PDB entry 6Y9A | electron microscopy, 4.20 A resolution (low resolution: residue-level contacts below are approximate; hydrogen-bond / salt-bridge calls are withheld) | chains A and H of the 4 polymer chains in the assembly

# Chain A
Name: B-lymphocyte antigen CD20
From: Homo sapiens
UniProtKB: P11836 (CD20_HUMAN); residues 45-213 here = UniProt positions 45-213
Amino-acid sequence (169 residues; each row starts with the number of its first residue):
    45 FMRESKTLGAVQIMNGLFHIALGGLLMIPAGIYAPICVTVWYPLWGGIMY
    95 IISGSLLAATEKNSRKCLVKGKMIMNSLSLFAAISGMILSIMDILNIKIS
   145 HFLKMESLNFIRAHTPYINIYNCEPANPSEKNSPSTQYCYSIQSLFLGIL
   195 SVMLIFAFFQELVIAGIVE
Disulfide bonds: C167-C183
Curated features (UniProtKB/Swiss-Prot):
  - region: A74 to I80 (Epitope 1), F146 to P160 (Epitope 2), E168 to K175 (Epitope 3 (recognized by antibodies, including Rituximab))
  - lipidation: C111 (S-palmitoyl cysteine)
  - mutagenesis: T159 (T159K: Abrogates recognition by some antibodies; when associated with D-163 and D-166. Slight decrease of rituximab binding; when associated with D-163 and D-166), N163 (N163D: Decreased binding of some antibodies. No effect on rituximab binding), N166 (N166D: Decreased binding of some antibodies. No effect on rituximab binding), A170 (A170S: Abrogates recognition by therapeutic antibodies, including rituximab; when associated with S-172), P172 (P172S: Marked reduction in rituximab binding. Abrogates recognition by antibodies, including rituximab; when associated with S-170)

# Chain H
Name: Obinutuzumab Fab heavy chain
From: Homo sapiens
Notes: antibody fragment or engineered binder
Amino-acid sequence (219 residues; each row starts with the number of its first residue):
     2 VQLVQSGAEVKKPGSSVKVSCKASGYAFSYSWINWVRQAPGQGLEWMGRI
    52 FPGDGDTDYNGKFKGRVTITADKSTSTAYMELSSLRSEDTAVYYCARNVF
   102 DGYWLVYWGQGTLVTVSSASTKGPSVFPLAPSSKSTSGGTAALGCLVKDY
   152 FPEPVTVSWNSGALTSGVHTFPAVLQSSGLYSLSSVVTVPSSSLGTQTYI
   202 CNVNHKPSNTKVDKKVEPK
Disulfide bonds: C22-C96, C146-C202

# Chain A / chain H interface
Contacting residue pairs (13; chain A residue first):
  S173(A) - W33(H)
  S173(A) - R50(H)
  S173(A) - N99(H)
  S173(A) - W105(H)
  E174(A) - F101(H)
  E174(A) - D102(H)
  N176(A) - W33(H)
  N176(A) - F52(H)
  N176(A) - D55(H)
  N176(A) - D57(H)
  N176(A) - F101(H)
  S177(A) - F101(H)
  P178(A) - F101(H)
Interface residues without a listed pair, chain A (6 interface residues in all): P172
Interface residues without a listed pair, chain H (11 interface residues in all): D59, V100

# In short
Chain A and chain H form an interface of 6 and 11 residues respectively. Curated annotation (UniProt) lists 5
mutagenesis sites on chain A.
Chain A is B-lymphocyte antigen CD20 and chain H is Obinutuzumab Fab heavy chain, both from Homo sapiens; the
structure, Structure of full-length CD20 in complex with Obinutuzumab Fab, was determined by electron
microscopy, deposited together with 6Y90 and 6Y97.
